3CVV - chains C and A of the 3 polymer chains in the assembly; structure by X-ray diffraction, 2.10 A resolution.

[Chain C]
Molecule: 15-nt DNA strand
Sequence (15 nucleotides; numbered 1 to 15; the number before each row is that of its first residue):
     1 ACAGCGGXXG CAGGT
Modified / non-standard residues: 64T (5-hydroxy-thymidine-5'-monophosphate) at position 8; 5PY (1-(2'-deoxy-5'-O-phosphono-beta-D-erythro-pentofuranosyl)-5-methylpyrimidin-2(1h)-one) at position 9

[Chain A]
Name: RE11660p
Organism: Drosophila melanogaster
UniProtKB: Q8SXK5 (Q8SXK5_DROME); numbering as in UniProt (aligned over 1-520)
Chain sequence (543 residues; each row starts with the number of its first residue; numbers below 1 keep their minus sign (Met-22 is residue -22)):
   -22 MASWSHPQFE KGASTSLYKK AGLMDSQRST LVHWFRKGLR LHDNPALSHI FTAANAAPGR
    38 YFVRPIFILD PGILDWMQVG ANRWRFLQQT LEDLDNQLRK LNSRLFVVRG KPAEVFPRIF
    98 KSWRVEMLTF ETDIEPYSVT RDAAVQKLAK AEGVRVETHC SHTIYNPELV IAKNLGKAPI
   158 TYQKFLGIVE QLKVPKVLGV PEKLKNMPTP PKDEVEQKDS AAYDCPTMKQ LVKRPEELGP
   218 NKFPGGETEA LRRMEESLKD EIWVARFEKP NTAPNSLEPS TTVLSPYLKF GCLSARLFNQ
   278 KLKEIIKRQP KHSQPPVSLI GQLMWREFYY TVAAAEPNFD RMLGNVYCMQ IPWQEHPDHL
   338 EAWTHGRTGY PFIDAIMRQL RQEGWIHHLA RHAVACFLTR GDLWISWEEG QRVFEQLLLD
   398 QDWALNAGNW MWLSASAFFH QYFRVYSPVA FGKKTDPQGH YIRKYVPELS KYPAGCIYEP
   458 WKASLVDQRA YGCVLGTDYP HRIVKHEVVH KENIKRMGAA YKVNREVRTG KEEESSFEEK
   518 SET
Unresolved in the structure: -22 to -14, 506-520
Sequence notes: expression tag (-22 to 0)
Residues lining bound ligands:
  - FAD (flavin-adenine dinucleotide): Phe244, Lys246, Thr258, Thr259, Val260, Leu261, Ser262, Leu265, Phe275, Leu296, Gln299, Leu300, Trp302, Arg303, Tyr306, Trp362, Ile363, His364, His365, Arg368, His369, Ala372, Phe391, Leu395, Asp397, Gln398, Asp399, Leu402, Asn403, Asn406, Trp407, Leu410
  - FO1 (1-deoxy-1-(8-hydroxy-2,4-dioxo-3,4-dihydropyrimido[4,5-b]quinolin-10(2H)-yl)-D-ribitol): Phe12, Arg13, Lys14, Phe44, Ile45, Leu46, Asp47, Ile50, Trp53, Met54, Val56, Arg60, Trp61, Leu64, Asp110, Glu112, Tyr114, Ser115, Arg118, Lys266, Phe267, Gln398

[Chain C / chain A interface]
Residue-residue contacts - 28 pairs, chain C then chain A:
  DG7(C) - Gln418(A)  base contact
  64T_8(C) - Tyr159(A)  phosphate contact
  64T_8(C) - Lys246(A)  base contact
  64T_8(C) - Pro293(A)  base contact
  64T_8(C) - Val294(A)  base contact
  64T_8(C) - Gln299(A)  base contact
  64T_8(C) - Trp302(A)  base contact
  64T_8(C) - His365(A)  base contact
  64T_8(C) - His369(A)  base contact
  64T_8(C) - Trp409(A)  phosphate contact
  5PY_9(C) - Lys246(A)  base contact
  5PY_9(C) - Pro247(A)  base contact
  5PY_9(C) - His365(A)  base contact
  5PY_9(C) - Leu366(A)  base contact
  5PY_9(C) - His369(A)  base contact
  5PY_9(C) - Trp409(A)  base contact
  5PY_9(C) - Arg421(A)  salt bridge to the phosphate
  5PY_9(C) - Tyr423(A)  sugar contact
  DG10(C) - Phe420(A)  base contact
  DG10(C) - Arg421(A)  salt bridge to the phosphate
  DG10(C) - Val422(A)  phosphate contact
  DG10(C) - Tyr423(A)  phosphate contact
  DC11(C) - Val422(A)  sugar contact
  DC11(C) - Tyr423(A)  phosphate contact
  DC11(C) - Ser424(A)  hydrogen bond to the phosphate
  DC11(C) - Phe428(A)  phosphate contact
  DC11(C) - Lys431(A)  salt bridge to the phosphate
  DA12(C) - Ala427(A)  phosphate contact
Other interface residues (no listed pair), chain A (23 interface residues in all): Gln160, Asn406, His417

[Summary]
Chain C and chain A form an interface of 6 and 23 residues respectively, with 1 hydrogen bond and 3 salt
bridges. Polar pairs include DC11(C)-Ser424(A), 5PY_9(C)-Arg421(A) and DG10(C)-Arg421(A). Ligands of chain A:
flavin-adenine dinucleotide and compound FO1.
Chain C is a 15-nt DNA strand and chain A is RE11660p (Drosophila melanogaster); the structure, Drosophila
melanogaster (6-4) photolyase bound to ds DNA with a T-T (6-4) photolesion and F0 cofactor, was determined by
X-ray diffraction.
